PDB entry 3RUT | X-ray diffraction, 3.00 A resolution | chains A and B

Chain A:
Protein: Bile acid receptor
Organism: Homo sapiens
Notes: fragment: ligand binding domain
Reference sequence: Q96RI1 (NR1H4_HUMAN); residues 244-472 here correspond to UniProt positions 258-486 (UniProt number = residue number + 14)
Amino-acid sequence (229 residues; each row starts with the number of its first residue):
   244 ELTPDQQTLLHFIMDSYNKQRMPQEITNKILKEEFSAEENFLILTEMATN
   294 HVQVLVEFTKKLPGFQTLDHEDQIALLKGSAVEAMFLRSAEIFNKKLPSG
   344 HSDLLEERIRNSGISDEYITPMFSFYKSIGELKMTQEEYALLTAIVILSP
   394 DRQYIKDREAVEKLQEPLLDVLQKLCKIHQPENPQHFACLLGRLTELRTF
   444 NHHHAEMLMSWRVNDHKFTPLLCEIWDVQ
UniProt features mapped onto this chain:
  - binding site (chenodeoxycholate): Arg-331, Tyr-361, Tyr-369, His-447
  - modified residue: Thr-442 (Phosphothreonine)
  - cross-link: Lys-275 (Glycyl lysine isopeptide (Lys-Gly) (interchain with G-Cter in SUMO1))
Residues lining bound ligands: 59G (6-(4-{[3-(2,6-dichlorophenyl)-5-(propan-2-yl)-1,2-oxazol-4-yl]methoxy}phenyl)-1-benzothiophene-3-carboxylic acid): Met-265, Thr-270, Ile-273, Phe-284, Leu-287, Thr-288, Met-290, Ala-291, His-294, Val-325, Met-328, Phe-329, Arg-331, Ser-332, Ile-335, Ser-342, Gly-343, Ile-352, Ile-357, Met-365, Tyr-369, His-447, Met-450, Leu-451, Trp-454, Leu-465, Trp-469

Chain B:
Protein: Nuclear receptor coactivator 1
Notes: EC 2.3.1.48
Reference sequence: Q15788 (NCOA1_HUMAN); residue numbers follow UniProt; this construct covers 745-755
Amino-acid sequence (11 residues; numbered 745 to 755; the number before each row is that of its first residue):
   745 DHQLLRYLLDK
UniProt features mapped onto this chain:
  - motif: Leu-749 to Leu-753 (LXXLL motif 5)
  - mutagenesis: Leu-752 to Leu-753 (Slightly affects interactions with steroid receptors. Abolishes interactions with steroid receptors; when associated with A-636; A-637; A-693 and A-694)

Interface between chain A and chain B:
Residue-residue contacts (14; chain A residue first):
  Val-299(A) / Leu-752(B)  hydrophobic
  Lys-303(A) / Leu-752(B)
  Lys-303(A) / Leu-753(B)
  Lys-303(A) / Lys-755(B)
  Phe-308(A) / Leu-753(B)  hydrophobic
  Leu-320(A) / Leu-753(B)  hydrophobic
  Lys-321(A) / His-746(B)  hydrogen bond
  Pro-463(A) / Leu-748(B)
  Leu-464(A) / Leu-748(B)
  Glu-467(A) / His-746(B)
  Glu-467(A) / Gln-747(B)  hydrogen bond (side chain-backbone)
  Glu-467(A) / Leu-748(B)  hydrogen bond (side chain-backbone)
  Glu-467(A) / Leu-749(B)  hydrogen bond (side chain-backbone)
  Asp-470(A) / His-746(B)  salt bridge
Interface residues without a listed pair, chain A (14 interface residues in all): Gln-296, Gln-309, Gln-316, Ile-317, Ile-468
Interface residues without a listed pair, chain B (8 interface residues in all): Arg-750

Overview:
The interface between chain A and chain B involves 14 residues on one side and 8 on the other; the contacts
include 4 hydrogen bonds and 1 salt bridge. Polar pairs include Asp-470(A)/His-746(B), Lys-321(A)/His-746(B)
and Glu-467(A)/Gln-747(B). Chain A binds compound 59G.
Here chain A is Bile acid receptor (Homo sapiens) and chain B is Nuclear receptor coactivator 1. Entry 3RUT
(FXR with SRC1 and GSK359) was determined by X-ray diffraction (same publication as 3RUU and 3RVF).
